Entry 6UK4 (X-ray diffraction, 2.70 A resolution); this record covers chains A and B of the 3 polymer chains in the assembly.

[Chain A]
Name: MHC class I antigen
Organism: Homo sapiens
UniProtKB: U5YJP1 (U5YJP1_HUMAN); residues 1-275 here correspond to UniProt positions 25-299 (UniProt number = residue number + 24)
Chain sequence (276 residues; row label = number of the first residue in the row; numbering starts at 0):
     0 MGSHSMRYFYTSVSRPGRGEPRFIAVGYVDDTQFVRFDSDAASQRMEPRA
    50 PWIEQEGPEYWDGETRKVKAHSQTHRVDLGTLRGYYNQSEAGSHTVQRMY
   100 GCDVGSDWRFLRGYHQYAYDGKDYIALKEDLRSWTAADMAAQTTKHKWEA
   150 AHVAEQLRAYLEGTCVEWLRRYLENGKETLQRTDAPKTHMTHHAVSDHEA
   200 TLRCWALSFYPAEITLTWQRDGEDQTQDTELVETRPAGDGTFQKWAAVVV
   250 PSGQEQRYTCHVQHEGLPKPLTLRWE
Not modelled in the structure: 0
Cystine bridges: Cys101-Cys164, Cys203-Cys259
Sequence notes: initiating methionine (0)

[Chain B]
Name: Beta-2-microglobulin
Organism: Homo sapiens
UniProtKB: P61769 (B2MG_HUMAN); residues 1-99 here correspond to UniProt positions 21-119 (UniProt number = residue number + 20)
Chain sequence (100 residues; numbered 0 to 99; the number before each row is that of its first residue; numbering starts at 0):
     0 MIQRTPKIQVYSRHPAENGKSNFLNCYVSGFHPSDIEVDLLKNGERIEKV
    50 EHSDLSFSKDWSFYLLYYTEFTPTEKDEYACRVNHVTLSQPKIVKWDRDM
Cystine bridges: Cys25-Cys80
Sequence notes: initiating methionine (0)

[Interface between chain A and chain B]
Residue-residue contacts (56; chain A residue first):
  Phe8(A) - Phe56(B)  hydrophobic
  Tyr9(A) - Phe56(B)
  Thr10(A) - Leu54(B)
  Thr10(A) - Phe56(B)
  Thr10(A) - Phe62(B)
  Val12(A) - Ser33(B)
  Ile23(A) - Leu54(B)  hydrophobic
  Val25(A) - Asp53(B)
  Val25(A) - Leu54(B)
  Val25(A) - Ser55(B)
  Tyr27(A) - Ser55(B)
  Gln32(A) - Asp53(B)  hydrogen bond
  Arg35(A) - Asp53(B)  salt bridge
  Arg48(A) - Asp53(B)  salt bridge
  Thr94(A) - His31(B)
  Gln96(A) - His31(B)  hydrogen bond
  Gln96(A) - Phe56(B)
  Gln96(A) - Trp60(B)  hydrogen bond (side chain-backbone)
  Gln96(A) - Phe62(B)
  Arg97(A) - Phe56(B)
  Gln115(A) - Trp60(B)
  Tyr116(A) - Trp60(B)
  Ala117(A) - Trp60(B)  hydrophobic
  Asp119(A) - Met0(B)
  Asp119(A) - Ile1(B)
  Asp119(A) - His31(B)
  Gly120(A) - Arg3(B)  hydrogen bond (backbone-side chain)
  Gly120(A) - His31(B)
  Gly120(A) - Trp60(B)
  Asp122(A) - Trp60(B)  hydrogen bond
  Thr190(A) - Asp98(B)
  His192(A) - Asp98(B)  salt bridge
  Arg202(A) - Asp98(B)  salt bridge
  Arg202(A) - Met99(B)
  Trp204(A) - Asp98(B)  hydrogen bond
  Trp204(A) - Met99(B)
  Leu206(A) - Pro14(B)  hydrophobic
  Val231(A) - Gln8(B)
  Glu232(A) - Lys6(B)
  Glu232(A) - Gln8(B)  hydrogen bond (backbone-side chain)
  Glu232(A) - Ser28(B)  hydrogen bond
  Arg234(A) - Gln8(B)  hydrogen bond
  Arg234(A) - Tyr10(B)
  Arg234(A) - Met99(B)  hydrogen bond (side chain-backbone)
  Pro235(A) - Tyr10(B)  hydrogen bond (backbone-side chain)
  Pro235(A) - Asn24(B)
  Pro235(A) - Tyr26(B)
  Ala236(A) - Arg12(B)  hydrogen bond (backbone-side chain)
  Ala236(A) - Asn24(B)  hydrogen bond (backbone-side chain)
  Gly237(A) - Arg12(B)  hydrogen bond (backbone-side chain)
  Asp238(A) - Arg12(B)  salt bridge
  Asp238(A) - His13(B)
  Gln242(A) - Tyr10(B)
  Gln242(A) - Ser11(B)  hydrogen bond (side chain-backbone)
  Gln242(A) - Arg12(B)  hydrogen bond (side chain-backbone)
  Trp244(A) - Met99(B)
Interface residues without a listed pair, chain A (36 interface residues in all): Met98, Lys121, Thr233
Interface residues without a listed pair, chain B (28 interface residues in all): Val9, Pro32, Asp59, Tyr63, Leu65

[In short]
36 residues of chain A face 28 of chain B across their interface, with 16 hydrogen bonds and 5 salt bridges.
Polar contacts include Arg35(A)-Asp53(B), Arg48(A)-Asp53(B) and His192(A)-Asp98(B).
Here chain A is MHC class I antigen and chain B is Beta-2-microglobulin, both from Homo sapiens. Entry 6UK4
(Complex of T cell Receptor with HHAT Neoantigen Peptide KQWLVWLFL Presented by HLA-A206) was determined by
X-ray diffraction (same publication as 6UJO, 6UJQ and 6UK2).
